5TG6 - chain A; structure by X-ray diffraction, 1.78 A resolution.

[Chain A]
Molecule: Beta-lactamase
Source organism: Acinetobacter baumannii
UniProtKB: Q8RLA6 (Q8RLA6_ACIBA); residue numbers follow UniProt; this construct covers 32-275
Sequence (245 residues; row label = number of the first residue in the row):
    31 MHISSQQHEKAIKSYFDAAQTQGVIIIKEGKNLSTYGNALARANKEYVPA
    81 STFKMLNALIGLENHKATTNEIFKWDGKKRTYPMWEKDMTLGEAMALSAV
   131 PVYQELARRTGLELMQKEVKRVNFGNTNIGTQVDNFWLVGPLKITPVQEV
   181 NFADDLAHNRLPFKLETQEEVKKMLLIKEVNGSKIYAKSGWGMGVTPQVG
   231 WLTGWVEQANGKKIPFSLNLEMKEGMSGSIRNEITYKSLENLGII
Glycans and other covalent adducts: compound J4W linked to Ser81
Modified positions: Ala48 (alpha-aminobutyric acid; ABA); Lys84 (lysine nz-carboxylic acid; KCX)
Construct notes: initiating methionine (31); modified residue (48)
Small-molecule neighbours:
  - bicarbonate ion (BCT): Ala187, His188, Lys243
  - J4W (tert-butyl (1-hydroxy-1,3-dihydro-2,1-benzoxaborol-6-yl)carbamate): Ala80, Lys84, Tyr112, Trp115, Ser128, Val130, Leu168, Val169, Gly220, Trp221, Gly222, Met223, Gly224
What the authors report for this chain:
  - binding site for J4W: Ser81, Tyr112, Trp115, Ser128, Val130, Leu168, Val169, Trp221, Met223, Gly224
  - post-translational modification sites: Lys84
  - contacts within the chain: Tyr112-Trp115, Tyr112-Met223 (hydrophobic contact)
  - catalytic residues: Ser81, Lys84, Trp221

[In short]
Bound to chain A: bicarbonate ion. Covalently linked compound J4W: at Ser81. The paper reports catalytic
residues Ser81, Lys84 and Trp221; a binding site for J4W at Ser81, Tyr112 and Trp115 among others.
Chain A is Beta-lactamase (Acinetobacter baumannii); the structure, OXA-24/40 in Complex with Boronic Acid
BA4, was determined by X-ray diffraction (same publication as 5TG4, 5TG5 and 5TG7).
